PDB entry 3OAA | X-ray diffraction, 3.26 A resolution | chains A and G of the 8 polymer chains in the assembly

Chain A:
Name: ATP synthase subunit alpha
From: Escherichia coli DH1
Notes: EC 3.6.3.14
UniProtKB: C9QXA2 (C9QXA2_ECOD1); numbering as in UniProt (aligned over 1-513)
Chain sequence (513 residues; numbered 1 to 513; the number before each row is that of its first residue):
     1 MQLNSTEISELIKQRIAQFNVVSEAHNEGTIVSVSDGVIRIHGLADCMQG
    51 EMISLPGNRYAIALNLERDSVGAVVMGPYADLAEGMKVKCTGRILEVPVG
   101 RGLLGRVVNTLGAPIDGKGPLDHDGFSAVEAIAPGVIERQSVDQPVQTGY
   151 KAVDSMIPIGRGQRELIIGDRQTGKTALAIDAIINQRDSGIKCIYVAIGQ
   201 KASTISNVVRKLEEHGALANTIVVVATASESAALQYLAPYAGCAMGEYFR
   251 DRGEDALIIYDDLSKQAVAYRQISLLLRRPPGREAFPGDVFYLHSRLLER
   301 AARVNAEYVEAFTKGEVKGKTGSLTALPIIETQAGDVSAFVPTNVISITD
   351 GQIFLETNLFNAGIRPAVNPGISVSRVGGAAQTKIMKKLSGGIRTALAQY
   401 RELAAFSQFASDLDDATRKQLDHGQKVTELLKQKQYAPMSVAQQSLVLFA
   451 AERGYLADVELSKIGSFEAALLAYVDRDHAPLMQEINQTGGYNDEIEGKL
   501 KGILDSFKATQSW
Disordered / not traced: 1-23, 512-513
Bound ions: Mg2+: Thr176 (together with AMP-PNP)
Small-molecule neighbours: AMP-PNP (ANP; phosphoaminophosphonic acid-adenylate ester): Tyr150, Asp170, Arg171, Gln172, Thr173, Gly174, Lys175, Thr176, Ala177, Glu331, Phe360, Arg365, Pro366, Gln433, Lys434, Gln435

Chain G:
Name: ATP synthase gamma chain
From: Escherichia coli DH1
UniProtKB: C9QXA3 (C9QXA3_ECOD1); residues 1-286 here correspond to UniProt positions 2-287 (UniProt number = residue number + 1)
Chain sequence (286 residues; numbered 1 to 286; the number before each row is that of its first residue):
     1 AGAKEIRSKIASVQNTQKITKAMEMVAASKMRKSQDRMAASRPYAETMRK
    51 VIGHLAHGNLEYKHPYLEDRDVKRVGYLVVSTDRGLCGGLNINLFKKLLA
   101 EMKTWTDKGVQCDLAMIGSKGVSFFNSVGGNVVAQVTGMGDNPSLSELIG
   151 PVKVMLQAYDEGRLDKLYIVSNKFINTMSQVPTISQLLPLPASDDDDLKH
   201 KSWDYLYEPDPKALLDTLLRRYVESQVYQGVVENLASEQAARMVAMKAAT
   251 DNGGSLIKELQLVYNKARQASITQELTEIVSGAAAV
Disordered / not traced: 285-286

Chain A / chain G interface:
Pairs across the interface (12):
  Pro281(A) - Ile279(G)  hydrophobic
  Gly282(A) - Leu276(G)
  Arg283(A) - Ile272(G)
  Arg283(A) - Glu275(G)
  Asp336(A) - Arg7(G)  salt bridge
  Ser338(A) - Arg7(G)
  Phe406(A) - Ala22(G)
  Phe406(A) - Met25(G)  hydrophobic
  Phe406(A) - Val26(G)  hydrophobic
  Gln408(A) - Lys18(G)
  Phe409(A) - Ala22(G)  hydrophobic
  Ala410(A) - Val26(G)  hydrophobic
Other interface residues (no listed pair), chain A (10 interface residues in all): Arg278
Other interface residues (no listed pair), chain G (11 interface residues in all): Ile19, Ala283

Summary:
The interface between chain A and chain G involves 10 residues on one side and 11 on the other; the contacts
include 1 salt bridge. The salt-bridged pair is Asp336(A)-Arg7(G). Chain A binds AMP-PNP.
Chain A is ATP synthase subunit alpha and chain G is ATP synthase gamma chain, both from Escherichia coli DH1;
the structure, Structure of the E.coli F1-ATP synthase inhibited by subunit Epsilon, was determined by X-ray
diffraction.
